PDB entry 3L3O | X-ray diffraction, 3.40 A resolution | chains A and C of the 4 polymer chains in the assembly

[Chain A]
Protein: Complement C3
From: Homo sapiens
UniProtKB: P01024 (CO3_HUMAN); residues 1-645 here correspond to UniProt positions 23-667 (UniProt number = residue number + 22)
Chain sequence (645 residues; row label = number of the first residue in the row):
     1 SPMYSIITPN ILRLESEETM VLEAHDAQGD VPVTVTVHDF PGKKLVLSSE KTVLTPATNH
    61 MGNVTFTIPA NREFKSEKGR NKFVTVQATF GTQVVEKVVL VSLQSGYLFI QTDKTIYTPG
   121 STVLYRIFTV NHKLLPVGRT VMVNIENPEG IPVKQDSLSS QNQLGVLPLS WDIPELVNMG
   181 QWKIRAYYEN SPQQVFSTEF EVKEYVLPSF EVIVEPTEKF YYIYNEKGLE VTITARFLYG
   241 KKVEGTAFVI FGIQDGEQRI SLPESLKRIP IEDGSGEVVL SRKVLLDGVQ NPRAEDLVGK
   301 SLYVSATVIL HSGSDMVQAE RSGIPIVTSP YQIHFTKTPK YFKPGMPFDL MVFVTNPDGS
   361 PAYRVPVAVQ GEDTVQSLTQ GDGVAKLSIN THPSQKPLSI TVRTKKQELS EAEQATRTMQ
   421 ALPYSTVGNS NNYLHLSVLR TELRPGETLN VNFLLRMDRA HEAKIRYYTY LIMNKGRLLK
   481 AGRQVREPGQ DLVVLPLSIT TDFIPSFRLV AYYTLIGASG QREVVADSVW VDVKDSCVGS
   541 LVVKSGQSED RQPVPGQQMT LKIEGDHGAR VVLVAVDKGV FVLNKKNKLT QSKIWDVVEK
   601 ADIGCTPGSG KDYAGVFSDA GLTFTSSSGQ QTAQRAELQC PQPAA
Unresolved in the structure: 74-77, 644-645
Cystine bridges: C605-C640
Small-molecule neighbours: N-acetylglucosamine (NAG; 2-acetamido-2-deoxy-beta-D-glucopyranose): T19, N63, K480, A481
Curated features (UniProtKB/Swiss-Prot):
  - site: S519, G520 (Microbial infection: Cleavage)
  - modified residue (Phosphoserine): S16, S48, S275, S281
  - glycosylation: N63 (N-linked (GlcNAc...) asparagine)

[Chain C]
Protein: Complement C3
From: Homo sapiens
UniProtKB: P01024 (CO3_HUMAN); residues 1299-1641 here correspond to UniProt positions 1321-1663 (UniProt number = residue number + 22)
Chain sequence (343 residues; numbered 1299 to 1641; the number before each row is that of its first residue):
  1299 SEETKENEGF TVTAEGKGQG TLSVVTMYHA KAKDQLTCNK FDLKVTIKPA PETEKRPQDA
  1359 KNTMILEICT RYRGDQDATM SILDISMMTG FAPDTDDLKQ LANGVDRYIS KYELDKAFSD
  1419 RNTLIIYLDK VSHSEDDCLA FKVHQYFNVE LIQPGAVKVY AYYNLEESCT RFYHPEKEDG
  1479 KLNKLCRDEL CRCAEENCFI QKSDDKVTLE ERLDKACEPG VDYVYKTRLV KVQLSNDFDE
  1539 YIMAIEQTIK SGSDEVQVGQ QRTFISPIKC REALKLEEKK HYLMWGLSSD FWGEKPNLSY
  1599 IIGKDTWVEH WPEEDECQDE ENQKQCQDLG AFTESMVVFG CPN
Unresolved in the structure: 1299-1335, 1351-1357, 1499-1503
Cystine bridges: C1336-C1467, C1367-C1436, C1484-C1489, C1496-C1568, C1515-C1639, C1615-C1624
Curated features (UniProtKB/Swiss-Prot):
  - region: E1612 to F1637 (Interaction with CFP/properdin)
  - site: N1641 (Coordinates Mg(2+) for interaction with Complement factor B Bb fragment (CFB))
  - modified residue (Phosphoserine): S1299, S1551
  - glycosylation: N1595 (N-linked (GlcNAc...) asparagine)

[How chain A and chain C interact]
Contacting residue pairs (26; chain A residue first):
  T246(A) - Y1406(C)
  T246(A) - Y1425(C)  hydrogen bond
  F248(A) - M1378(C)  hydrophobic
  F248(A) - I1380(C)  hydrophobic
  F248(A) - Y1425(C)  hydrophobic
  F248(A) - Y1460(C)  hydrophobic
  I250(A) - Y1460(C)
  L266(A) - M1378(C)  hydrophobic
  L266(A) - Y1460(C)
  K267(A) - M1378(C)
  R268(A) - M1378(C)
  R268(A) - Y1406(C)
  R268(A) - Y1425(C)
  R268(A) - L1426(C)
  R268(A) - D1427(C)  salt bridge
  I309(A) - I1380(C)  hydrophobic
  L310(A) - I1423(C)
  H311(A) - S1408(C)
  H311(A) - Y1410(C)
  H311(A) - E1411(C)
  H311(A) - I1423(C)
  S312(A) - T1421(C)
  G313(A) - D1382(C)
  G313(A) - I1423(C)
  M316(A) - Y1460(C)
  Q318(A) - Y1461(C)
Also at the interface, not in a pair above, chain A (16 interface residues in all): E244, P270, T307
Also at the interface, not in a pair above, chain C (17 interface residues in all): T1377, Y1458, L1463

[Summary]
The interface between chain A and chain C involves 16 residues on one side and 17 on the other; the contacts
include 1 hydrogen bond and 1 salt bridge. Among the polar pairs are R268(A)-D1427(C) and T246(A)-Y1425(C).
Ligands of chain A: N-acetylglucosamine.
Here chain A is Complement C3 and chain C is Complement C3, both from Homo sapiens. Entry 3L3O (Staphylococcal
Complement Inhibitor (SCIN) in complex with Human Complement Component C3c) was determined by X-ray
diffraction, deposited together with 3OHX, 3L5N and 3NMS.
